3UUN - chain A; structure by X-ray diffraction, 2.30 A resolution.

[Chain A]
Name: Dystrophin
From: Homo sapiens
Notes: fragment: Spectrin Repeat
UniProt: P11532 (DMD_HUMAN); numbering as in UniProt (aligned over 338-456)
Chain sequence (119 residues; each row starts with the number of its first residue):
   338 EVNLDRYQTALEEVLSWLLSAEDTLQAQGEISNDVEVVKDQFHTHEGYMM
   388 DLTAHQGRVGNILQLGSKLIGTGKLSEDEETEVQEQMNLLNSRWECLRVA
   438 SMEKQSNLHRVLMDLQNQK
Unresolved in the structure: 454-456
What the authors report for this chain:
  - contacts within the chain: Trp-354/His-392, Val-372/Leu-452, Val-375/Leu-445, Val-375/Val-448
  - interface residues: Cys-433

[Overview]
The paper reports the interface residue Cys-433; contacts within the chain involving Trp-354, His-392 and
Val-372 among others.
Chain A is Dystrophin (Homo sapiens); the structure, Crystal Structure of N-terminal first spectrin repeat of
dystrophin, was determined by X-ray diffraction (same publication as 3UUL and 3UUM).
